6OI7 - chains E and F of the 6 polymer chains in the assembly; structure by X-ray diffraction, 2.90 A resolution.

# Chain E (and F)
Name: Deoxyguanosinetriphosphate triphosphohydrolase
From: Escherichia coli (strain K12)
Notes: EC 3.1.5.1; chain F of this document is another copy of the same molecule, construct and numbering; everything in this record applies to it too
UniProtKB: P15723 (DGTP_ECOLI); numbering as in UniProt; present here: 1-12, 14-367, 369-505
Chain sequence (505 residues; each row starts with the number of its first residue; note: 2 numbers in that range are skipped by the numbering (no residue carries them; nothing is unmodelled there)):
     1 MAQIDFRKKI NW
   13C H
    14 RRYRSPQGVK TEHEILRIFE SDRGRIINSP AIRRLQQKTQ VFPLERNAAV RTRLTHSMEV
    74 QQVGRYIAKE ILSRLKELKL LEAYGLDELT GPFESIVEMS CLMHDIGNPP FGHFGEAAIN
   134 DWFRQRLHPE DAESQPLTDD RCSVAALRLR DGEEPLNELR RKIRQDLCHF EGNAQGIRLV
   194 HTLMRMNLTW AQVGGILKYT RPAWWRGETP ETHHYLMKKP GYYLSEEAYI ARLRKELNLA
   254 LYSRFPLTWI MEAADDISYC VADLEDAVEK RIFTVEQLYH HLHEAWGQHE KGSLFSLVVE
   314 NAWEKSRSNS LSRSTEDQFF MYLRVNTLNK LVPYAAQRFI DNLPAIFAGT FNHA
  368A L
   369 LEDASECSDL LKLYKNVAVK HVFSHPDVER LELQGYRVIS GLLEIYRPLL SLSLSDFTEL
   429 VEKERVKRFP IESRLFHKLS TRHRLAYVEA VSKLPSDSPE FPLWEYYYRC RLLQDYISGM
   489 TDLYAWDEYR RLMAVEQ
Not modelled in the structure: 1-2, 322-326 (chain F: 1-2)
Modified / non-standard residues: Mse1 (selenomethionine); Mse71, Mse112, Mse116, Mse197, Mse199, Mse230, Mse264, Mse334, Mse488, Mse501 (selenomethionine; parent Met)
Metal / ion sites: Mn2+: His117, Asp268
Reported in the primary citation:
  - catalytic residues: His126, Glu129 (proposed by the authors, not directly observed)
  - catalytic residues: Tyr272
  - mutagenesis - H126A, E129A, Y272A: unchanged expression

# Chain E / chain F interface
Contacting residue pairs - 24 pairs, chain E then chain F:
  Ile413(E) with Arg405(F)
  Arg433(E) with Val387(F), hydrogen bond (side chain-backbone); Lys388(F); Ser392(F), hydrogen bond
  Pro438(E) with Phe127(F), hydrophobic
  Ile439(E) with Tyr404(F)
  Arg442(E) with Phe127(F); Glu397(F); Glu400(F), salt bridge; Leu401(F)
  His445(E) with Glu397(F)
  Arg499(E) with Arg398(F); Gln402(F), hydrogen bond (backbone-side chain)
  Leu500(E) with Arg405(F), hydrogen bond (backbone-side chain)
  Mse501(E) with Tyr497(F)
  Ala502(E) with Trp494(F)
  Val503(E) with Trp494(F); Arg498(F); Val503(F), hydrophobic
  Glu504(E) with Gln402(F), hydrogen bond (backbone-side chain); Trp494(F)
  Gln505(E) with Pro56(F), hydrogen bond (side chain-backbone); Gln402(F); Trp494(F)
Other interface residues (no listed pair), chain E (15 interface residues in all): Leu443, Lys446
Other interface residues (no listed pair), chain F (18 interface residues in all): Leu57, Val406

# Overview
The interface between chain E and chain F involves 15 residues on one side and 18 on the other, with 6
hydrogen bonds and 1 salt bridge. Polar contacts include Arg442(E)-Glu400(F), Arg433(E)-Val387(F) and
Arg433(E)-Ser392(F). From the paper: catalytic residues His126(E), Glu129(E) and Tyr272(E); H126A, E129A and
Y272A of chain E leave expression unchanged.
Both chains are Deoxyguanosinetriphosphate triphosphohydrolase (Escherichia coli (strain K12)). Entry 6OI7
(Se-Met structure of apo- Escherichia coli dGTPase) was determined by X-ray diffraction, deposited together
with 6OIV, 6OIW, 6OIY and 6OIX.
